Entry 6D78 (X-ray diffraction, 2.35 A resolution); this record covers chains C and E of the 5 polymer chains in the assembly.

== Chain C ==
Name: Melanoma antigen recognized by T-cells 1
Notes: fragment: peptide
UniProt: Q16655 (MAR1_HUMAN); residues 2-10 here correspond to UniProt positions 27-35 (UniProt number = residue number + 25)
Chain sequence (9 residues; numbered 2 to 10; the number before each row is that of its first residue):
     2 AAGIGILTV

== Chain E ==
Name: DMF5 beta chain
Organism: Homo sapiens
UniProt: K7N5M4 (K7N5M4_HUMAN); residues 121-245 here correspond to UniProt positions 125-249 (UniProt number = residue number + 4)
Chain sequence (243 residues; numbered 3 to 245; the number before each row is that of its first residue):
     3 MIAGITQAPT SQILAAGRRM TLRCTQDMRH NAMYWYRQDL GLGLRLIHYS NTAGTTGKGE
    63 VPDGYSVSRA NTDDFPLTLA SAVPSQTSVY FCASSWSFGT EAFFGQGTRL TVVEDLNKVF
   123 PPEVAVFEPS EAEISHTQKA TLVCLATGFY PDHVELSWWV NGKEVHSGVC TDPQPLKEQP
   183 ALNDSRYALS SRLRVSATFW QDPRNHFRCQ VQFYGLSEND EWTQDRAKPV TQIVSAEAWG
   243 RAD
Not modelled in the structure: 3-5
Differences from the reference sequence: conflict D204 (Asn208 in K7N5M4)
Disulfide bonds: C26-C94, C146-C211

== How chain C and chain E interact ==
Contacting residue pairs (10; chain C residue first):
  A3(C) - F100(E)
  G4(C) - F100(E)
  G4(C) - G101(E)
  I5(C) - G101(E)
  I7(C) - S99(E)
  I7(C) - F100(E)  hydrophobic
  L8(C) - N33(E)
  L8(C) - W98(E)
  L8(C) - S99(E)
  T9(C) - N33(E)  hydrogen bond

== In short ==
Chain C and chain E form an interface of 6 and 5 residues respectively; the contacts include 1 hydrogen bond.
The hydrogen-bonded pair is T9(C)-N33(E).
Here chain C is Melanoma antigen recognized by T-cells 1 and chain E is DMF5 beta chain (Homo sapiens). Entry
6D78 (The complex between high-affinity TCR DMF5(alpha-D26Y,beta-L98W) and human Class I MHC HLA-A2 with the
bound MART-1(27-35)peptide) was determined by X-ray diffraction (same publication as 6DKP).
